3EYM - chains E and F of the 6 polymer chains in the assembly; structure by X-ray diffraction, 2.80 A resolution.

Chain E:
Name: Hemagglutinin HA1 chain
Source organism: Influenza A virus
Reference sequence: P03437 (HEMA_I68A0); residues 9-329 here correspond to UniProt positions 25-345 (UniProt number = residue number + 16)
Amino-acid sequence (321 residues; each row starts with the number of its first residue):
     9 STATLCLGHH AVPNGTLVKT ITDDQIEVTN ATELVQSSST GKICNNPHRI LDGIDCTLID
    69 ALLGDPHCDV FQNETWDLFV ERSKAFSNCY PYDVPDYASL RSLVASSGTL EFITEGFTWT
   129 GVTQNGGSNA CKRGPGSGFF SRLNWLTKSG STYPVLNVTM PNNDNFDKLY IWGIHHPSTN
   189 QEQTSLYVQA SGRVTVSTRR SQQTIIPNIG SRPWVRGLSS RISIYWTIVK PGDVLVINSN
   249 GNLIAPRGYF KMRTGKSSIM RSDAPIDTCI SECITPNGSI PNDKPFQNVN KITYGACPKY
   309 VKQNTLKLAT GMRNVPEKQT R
Unresolved in the structure: 327-329
Disulfide bonds: Cys52-Cys277, Cys64-Cys76, Cys97-Cys139, Cys281-Cys305
Swiss-Prot annotation at these positions:
  - site: Arg329 (Cleavage)
  - glycosylation (N-linked (GlcNAc...) asparagine): Asn22, Asn38, Asn81, Asn165, Asn285

Chain F:
Name: Hemagglutinin HA2 chain
Source organism: Influenza A virus
Reference sequence: P03437 (HEMA_I68A0); residues 1-172 here correspond to UniProt positions 346-517 (UniProt number = residue number + 345)
Amino-acid sequence (172 residues; row label = number of the first residue in the row):
     1 GLFGAIAGFI ENGWEGMIDG WYGFRHQNSE GTGQAADLKS TQAAIDQING KLNRVIEKTN
    61 EKFHQIEKEF SEVEGRIQDL EKYVEDTKID LWSYNAELLV ALENQHTIDL TDSEMNKLFE
   121 KTRRQLRENA EEMGNGCFKI YHKCDNACIE SIRNGTYDHD VYRDEALNNR FQ
Disulfide bonds: Cys144-Cys148
Small-molecule neighbours:
  - 2-tert-butylbenzene-1,4-diol (EYK), molecule 1: Arg54, Val55, Glu57, Lys58, Leu99
  - 2-tert-butylbenzene-1,4-diol (EYK), molecule 2: Tyr94, Glu97, Leu98, Ala101
Swiss-Prot annotation at these positions:
  - glycosylation: Asn154 (N-linked (GlcNAc...) asparagine)

Chain E / chain F interface:
Disulfides between the chains: Cys14(E)-Cys137(F)
Contacting residue pairs (139):
  Ser9(E) with His142(F); Lys143(F), hydrogen bond (backbone-backbone); Asn169(F)
  Thr10(E) with Lys139(F); Ile140(F); His142(F)
  Ala11(E) with Gln27(F); Asn28(F); Phe138(F); Lys139(F); Ile140(F), hydrogen bond (backbone-backbone)
  Thr12(E) with Arg25(F); His26(F); Gln27(F), hydrogen bond (backbone-backbone); Met133(F); Phe138(F)
  Leu13(E) with Phe24(F), hydrophobic; Arg25(F); Thr122(F); Gly136(F); Cys137(F); Phe138(F), hydrogen bond (backbone-backbone); Ile140(F), hydrophobic; Ile152(F), hydrophobic
  Cys14(E) with Trp14(F); Gly23(F); Phe24(F); Arg25(F), hydrogen bond (backbone-backbone); Gly136(F); Cys137(F), disulfide
  Leu15(E) with Ile10(F); Trp14(F); Gly23(F); Phe24(F), hydrophobic; Met115(F), hydrophobic; Leu118(F), hydrophobic; Phe119(F), hydrophobic; Thr122(F); Gly136(F), hydrogen bond (backbone-backbone); Phe138(F), hydrophobic
  Gly16(E) with Trp14(F); Tyr22(F); Gly23(F), hydrogen bond (backbone-backbone); Met115(F)
  His17(E) with Ile6(F); Asn12(F); Gly13(F); Trp14(F), hydrogen bond (backbone-backbone); Trp21(F); Tyr22(F)
  His18(E) with Gly13(F); Trp14(F); Met17(F); Gly20(F); Trp21(F), hydrogen bond (backbone-backbone)
  Ala19(E) with Gly13(F); Trp14(F), hydrogen bond (backbone-backbone); Glu15(F)
  Pro21(E) with Glu15(F)
  Val26(E) with Asn104(F)
  Lys27(E) with Glu97(F), salt bridge; Val100(F); Asn104(F), hydrogen bond (backbone-side chain)
  Thr28(E) with Ala101(F); Asn104(F); Gln105(F), hydrogen bond; Ile108(F)
  Ile29(E) with Ala101(F), hydrophobic; Leu102(F), hydrophobic; Gln105(F), hydrogen bond (backbone-side chain)
  Thr30(E) with Gln105(F)
  Ile34(E) with Ile108(F), hydrophobic
  Thr40(E) with Leu52(F)
  Leu42(E) with Val100(F), hydrophobic
  Arg109(E) with Glu67(F), salt bridge
  Ser110(E) with His64(F), hydrogen bond
  Ser114(E) with His64(F)
  Lys264(E) with Phe63(F)
  Ser265(E) with His64(F)
  Ser266(E) with His64(F), hydrogen bond
  Arg269(E) with Glu67(F), salt bridge
  Asn290(E) with Thr59(F)
  Asp291(E) with Ile56(F)
  Pro293(E) with Val55(F)
  Phe294(E) with Ala96(F), hydrophobic
  Lys299(E) with Lys68(F), hydrogen bond (backbone-side chain); Glu85(F); Ile89(F)
  Ile300(E) with Lys68(F); Glu69(F)
  Thr301(E) with Gln65(F), hydrogen bond (backbone-side chain)
  Tyr302(E) with Lys62(F); Phe63(F)
  Gly303(E) with Glu61(F); Lys62(F), hydrogen bond (backbone-backbone)
  Ala304(E) with Thr59(F); Asn60(F); Glu61(F)
  Cys305(E) with Thr59(F); Asn60(F)
  Lys307(E) with Asn60(F), hydrogen bond
  Tyr308(E) with Ile89(F), hydrophobic; Trp92(F)
  Val309(E) with Trp92(F); Ser93(F)
  Lys310(E) with Ile89(F); Asp90(F), salt bridge; Ser93(F), hydrogen bond (backbone-side chain)
  Gln311(E) with Ser93(F), hydrogen bond (side chain-backbone); Glu97(F), hydrogen bond
  Leu314(E) with Ala96(F), hydrophobic; Glu97(F)
  Lys315(E) with Val100(F); Asn104(F), hydrogen bond (backbone-side chain)
  Leu316(E) with Leu52(F), hydrophobic; Glu103(F); Asn104(F)
  Ala317(E) with Asn104(F), hydrogen bond (backbone-side chain); Thr107(F)
  Thr318(E) with Trp21(F); Ile48(F)
  Gly319(E) with Trp21(F); Thr107(F)
  Met320(E) with Ile6(F), hydrophobic; Trp21(F), hydrophobic; Tyr22(F); Thr111(F)
  Arg321(E) with Ala7(F)
  Val323(E) with Ala7(F), hydrophobic; Glu11(F); Asn12(F); Gly13(F), hydrogen bond (backbone-backbone)
  Pro324(E) with Glu15(F)
  Glu325(E) with Asn12(F), hydrogen bond; Gly13(F); Trp14(F); Glu15(F), hydrogen bond (backbone-side chain); Arg25(F), salt bridge
  Lys326(E) with Glu15(F)
Interface residues without a listed pair, chain E (62 interface residues in all): Val20, Val36, His56, Ala113, Ile267, Lys292, Pro306
Interface residues without a listed pair, chain F (68 interface residues in all): Ser29, Leu98, Leu99, Tyr141, Cys144, Glu165

Overview:
62 residues of chain E face 68 of chain F across their interface; the contacts include 1 disulfide bond, 27
hydrogen bonds and 5 salt bridges. Polar pairs include Lys27(E)-Glu97(F), Arg109(E)-Glu67(F) and
Arg269(E)-Glu67(F). Chain F binds 2-tert-butylbenzene-1,4-diol.
Here chain E is Hemagglutinin HA1 chain and chain F is Hemagglutinin HA2 chain, both from Influenza A virus.
Entry 3EYM (Structure of Influenza Haemagglutinin in complex with an inhibitor of membrane fusion) was
determined by X-ray diffraction (same publication as 3EYJ and 3EYK).
